Entry 8K9F (electron microscopy, 2.90 A resolution); this record covers chains C and D of the 8 polymer chains in the assembly.

== Chain C ==
Protein: Polysulphide reductase NrfD
Source organism: Chloroflexus aurantiacus (strain ATCC 29366 / DSM 635 / J-10-fl)
UniProtKB: A9WEV4 (A9WEV4_CHLAA); residue numbers follow UniProt; this construct covers 1-486
Sequence (486 residues; row label = number of the first residue in the row):
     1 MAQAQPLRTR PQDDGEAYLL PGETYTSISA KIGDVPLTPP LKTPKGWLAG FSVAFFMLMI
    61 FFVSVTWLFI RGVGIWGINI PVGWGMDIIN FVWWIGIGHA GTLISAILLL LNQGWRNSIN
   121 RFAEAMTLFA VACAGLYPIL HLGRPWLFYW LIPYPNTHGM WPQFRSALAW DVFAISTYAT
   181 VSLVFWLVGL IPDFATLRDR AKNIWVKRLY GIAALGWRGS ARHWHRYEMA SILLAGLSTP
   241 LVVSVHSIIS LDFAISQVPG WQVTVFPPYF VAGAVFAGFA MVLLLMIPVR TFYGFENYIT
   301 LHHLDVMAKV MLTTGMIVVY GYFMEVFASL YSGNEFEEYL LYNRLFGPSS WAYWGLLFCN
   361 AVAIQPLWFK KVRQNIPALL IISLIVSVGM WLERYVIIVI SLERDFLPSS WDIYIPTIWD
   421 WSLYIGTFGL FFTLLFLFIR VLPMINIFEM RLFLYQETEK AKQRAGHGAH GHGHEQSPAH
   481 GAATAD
Not modelled in the structure: 1-15, 465-486
Residues lining bound ligands:
  - heme c (HEC): Trp150, Thr157, His158, Met160
  - pe(15:0/15:0) (JL3; [(2R)-3-[2-azanylethoxy(oxidanyl)phosphoryl]oxy-2-pentadecanoyloxy-propyl] pentadecanoate): His99, Ile107, Leu111, Asn112, Gln113, Val243, Val271, Ile317
  - pe(16:0/14:0) (JLQ; [(2R)-3-[2-azanylethoxy(oxidanyl)phosphoryl]oxy-2-tetradecanoyloxy-propyl] hexadecanoate): Tyr18, Leu103, Leu111, Gln113, Trp115, Pro268, Val271, Ala272, His302, Val306, Lys309, Val310, Thr313, Thr314, Ile317
  - JM9 (1,3-bis(13-methyltetradecanoyloxy)propan-2-yl pentadecanoate): Leu110, Ile232, Leu233, Gly236, Leu237, Thr239, Pro240, Val243
From the paper describing this entry:
  - catalytic residues: His141, Asp171 (proposed by the authors, not directly observed)

== Chain D ==
Protein: Quinol:cytochrome c oxidoreductase membrane protein
Source organism: Chloroflexus aurantiacus (strain ATCC 29366 / DSM 635 / J-10-fl)
UniProtKB: A9WEV5 (A9WEV5_CHLAA); numbering as in UniProt (aligned over 1-179)
Sequence (179 residues; row label = number of the first residue in the row):
     1 MRNDVYGVMA EFPTPEALIE ATRKAKAAGY TKMDAFSPFP IEEVIEEIAH GDTGVPRLVL
    61 LFGLIGAASG FILQYIGNLV DYPLNVGGRP LDITNWPAMI PITFESGILL ASFAAAIGMI
   121 VLNGLPSPYH PVFNVPRFQY ASQDAFFLCI EATDPLFDRS RTSQFLRSLN PMQVSEVAY
Not modelled in the structure: 1-4
Residues lining bound ligands: JM9 (1,3-bis(13-methyltetradecanoyloxy)propan-2-yl pentadecanoate): Pro56, Val59, Leu60, Gly63, Leu64, Phe104, Gly107, Ile108, Ala111

== How chain C and chain D interact ==
Contacting residue pairs (120):
  Tyr25(C) - Pro15(D)
  Tyr25(C) - Phe39(D)  hydrophobic
  Tyr25(C) - Asp144(D)
  Tyr25(C) - Phe146(D)  hydrophobic
  Thr26(C) - Asp144(D)  hydrogen bond
  Ser29(C) - Gln143(D)
  Gly159(C) - Asp81(D)
  Gly159(C) - Tyr82(D)
  Trp161(C) - Leu73(D)  hydrophobic
  Trp161(C) - Gly77(D)
  Trp161(C) - Asp81(D)  hydrogen bond
  Pro162(C) - Asn78(D)  hydrogen bond (backbone-side chain)
  Gln163(C) - Asn78(D)  hydrogen bond (backbone-side chain)
  Gln163(C) - Val86(D)
  Phe164(C) - Gln74(D)
  Phe164(C) - Asn78(D)
  Phe164(C) - Ala98(D)
  Phe164(C) - Ile102(D)  hydrophobic
  Arg165(C) - Asn78(D)
  Arg165(C) - Leu79(D)
  Arg165(C) - Leu84(D)
  Arg165(C) - Val86(D)
  Arg165(C) - Arg89(D)
  Arg165(C) - Pro90(D)  hydrogen bond (side chain-backbone)
  Arg165(C) - Asn95(D)
  Arg165(C) - Ala98(D)
  Ala169(C) - Ile102(D)
  Trp170(C) - Ala98(D)  hydrophobic
  Trp170(C) - Pro101(D)
  Trp170(C) - Ile102(D)
  Phe173(C) - Ile102(D)  hydrophobic
  Phe173(C) - Glu105(D)
  Phe173(C) - Ser106(D)
  Ala174(C) - Glu105(D)
  Thr177(C) - Glu105(D)  hydrogen bond (side chain-backbone)
  Thr177(C) - Leu109(D)
  Thr180(C) - Phe113(D)
  Val181(C) - Ser112(D)
  Val184(C) - Ala116(D)  hydrophobic
  Ile191(C) - Ile120(D)  hydrophobic
  Ala195(C) - Ser142(D)  hydrogen bond (backbone-side chain)
  Thr196(C) - Ser142(D)
  Arg198(C) - Phe133(D)
  Asp199(C) - Gln139(D)
  Asp199(C) - Ser142(D)  hydrogen bond
  Arg200(C) - Gln143(D)  hydrogen bond
  Leu215(C) - Leu125(D)
  Leu215(C) - Pro126(D)  hydrophobic
  Leu215(C) - Ser127(D)  hydrogen bond (backbone-backbone)
  Leu215(C) - Pro128(D)
  Gly216(C) - Ser127(D)
  Trp217(C) - Met119(D)  hydrophobic
  Trp217(C) - Leu125(D)  hydrophobic
  Arg218(C) - Phe36(D)
  Arg218(C) - His130(D)
  Arg218(C) - Val132(D)
  Gly219(C) - Phe36(D)
  Gly219(C) - Ser37(D)  hydrogen bond (backbone-backbone)
  Ser220(C) - Asp34(D)
  Ser220(C) - Ala35(D)
  Ser220(C) - Phe36(D)
  Ala221(C) - Asp34(D)
  Ala221(C) - Ala35(D)  hydrogen bond (backbone-backbone)
  Ala221(C) - Ile45(D)  hydrophobic
  Ala221(C) - Ile48(D)  hydrophobic
  Ala221(C) - Ala49(D)  hydrophobic
  Arg222(C) - Met33(D)  hydrogen bond (side chain-backbone)
  Arg222(C) - Asp34(D)
  Arg222(C) - Ile48(D)
  Arg222(C) - Ala49(D)
  Arg222(C) - Asn123(D)
  Arg222(C) - Glu151(D)  salt bridge
  His223(C) - Asn123(D)  hydrogen bond (side chain-backbone)
  His223(C) - Leu125(D)
  Trp224(C) - Ser37(D)  hydrogen bond (side chain-backbone)
  Trp224(C) - Pro38(D)
  Trp224(C) - Phe39(D)
  Trp224(C) - Pro40(D)  hydrophobic
  His225(C) - Ile45(D)
  His225(C) - Ala49(D)  hydrogen bond (side chain-backbone)
  His225(C) - Gly51(D)
  His225(C) - Thr53(D)
  Arg226(C) - Thr53(D)  hydrogen bond (side chain-backbone)
  Arg226(C) - Met119(D)
  Arg226(C) - Leu122(D)  hydrogen bond (side chain-backbone)
  Arg226(C) - Asn123(D)  hydrogen bond
  Tyr227(C) - Met119(D)  hydrophobic
  Glu228(C) - Pro40(D)
  Met229(C) - Thr53(D)
  Met229(C) - Val55(D)  hydrophobic
  Met229(C) - Pro56(D)  hydrophobic
  Ala230(C) - Met119(D)  hydrophobic
  Leu233(C) - Val55(D)  hydrophobic
  Leu233(C) - Val59(D)  hydrophobic
  Leu233(C) - Ala115(D)  hydrophobic
  Leu234(C) - Ser112(D)
  Leu234(C) - Ala115(D)  hydrophobic
  Leu237(C) - Val59(D)  hydrophobic
  Leu237(C) - Ile108(D)  hydrophobic
  Leu237(C) - Ala111(D)
  Leu237(C) - Ser112(D)
  Pro240(C) - Phe104(D)
  Leu241(C) - Phe104(D)  hydrophobic
  Leu241(C) - Glu105(D)
  Leu241(C) - Ile108(D)  hydrophobic
  Ser244(C) - Phe104(D)
  Ser244(C) - Glu105(D)  hydrogen bond
  Ile248(C) - Pro101(D)  hydrophobic
  Ile248(C) - Glu105(D)
  Phe448(C) - Pro38(D)
  Arg451(C) - Pro38(D)  hydrogen bond (side chain-backbone)
  Arg451(C) - Phe39(D)
  Arg451(C) - Ser142(D)  hydrogen bond (side chain-backbone)
  Leu452(C) - Phe39(D)
  Leu452(C) - Pro40(D)
  Tyr455(C) - Glu16(D)
  Tyr455(C) - Phe39(D)  hydrophobic
  Tyr455(C) - Ile41(D)
  Glu459(C) - Glu16(D)
  Lys462(C) - Glu16(D)
Also at the interface, not in a pair above, chain C (58 interface residues in all): Pro153, Met160, Val188, Lys207, Ala214, Val245
Also at the interface, not in a pair above, chain D (68 interface residues in all): Ile19, Lys32, Glu43, Val44, Ile76, Leu91, Phe138

== Overview ==
Chain C and chain D form an interface of 58 and 68 residues respectively, with 22 hydrogen bonds and 1 salt
bridge. Polar pairs include Arg222(C)-Glu151(D), Thr26(C)-Asp144(D) and Trp161(C)-Asp81(D). Compound JM9 is
bound between chain C and chain D. Chain C binds heme c, pe(16:0/14:0) and pe(15:0/15:0). From the paper:
catalytic residues His141(C) and Asp171(C).
Here chain C is Polysulphide reductase NrfD and chain D is Quinol:cytochrome c oxidoreductase membrane
protein, both from Chloroflexus aurantiacus (strain ATCC 29366 / DSM 635 / J-10-fl). Entry 8K9F (Cryo-EM
structure of the photosynthetic alternative complex III from Chloroflexus aurantiacus at 2.9 angstrom) was
determined by electron microscopy (same publication as 8K9E and 8X2J).
